Entry 8ZO4 (X-ray diffraction, 2.60 A resolution); this record covers chains A and B.

[Chain A]
Molecule: TCR stable mutant Alpha chain
Organism: Homo sapiens
Sequence (249 residues; numbered 1 to 249; the number before each row is that of its first residue):
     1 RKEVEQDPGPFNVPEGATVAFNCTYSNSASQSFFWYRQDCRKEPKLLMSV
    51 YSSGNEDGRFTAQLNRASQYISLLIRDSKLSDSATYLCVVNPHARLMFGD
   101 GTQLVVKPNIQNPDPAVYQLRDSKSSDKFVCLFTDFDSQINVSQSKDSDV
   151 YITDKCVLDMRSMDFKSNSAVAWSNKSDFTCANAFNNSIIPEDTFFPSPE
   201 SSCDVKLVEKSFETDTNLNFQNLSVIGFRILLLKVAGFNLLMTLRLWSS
Disordered / not traced: 1-2, 195-249
Disulfides: Cys-23/Cys-88, Cys-131/Cys-181
Covalently attached groups: N-acetylglucosamine (NAG) linked to Asn-22

[Chain B]
Molecule: TCR stable mutant Beta chian
Organism: Homo sapiens
Sequence (242 residues; each row starts with the number of its first residue):
     1 GVTQTPRYLIKTRGQQVTLSCSPISGHRSVSWYQQTPGQGLQFLFEYFSE
    51 TQRNKGNFPGRFSGRQFSNSRSEMNVSTLELGDSALYLCASSRMTGSTDT
   101 QYFGPGTRLTVLEDLKNVFPPEVAVFEPSKAEISRTQKATLVCLATGFYP
   151 PHVELSWWVNGKEVHDGVCTDPQPLKEQPALNDSRYALSSRLRVSATFWQ
   201 DPRNHFRCQVQFYGLSENDEWTQDRAKPVTQIVSAEAWGRAD
Disordered / not traced: 95-98
Disulfides: Cys-21/Cys-89, Cys-143/Cys-208

[Chain A / chain B interface]
Residue-residue contacts - 91 pairs, chain A then chain B:
  Ser-32(A) / Asp-99(B)  hydrogen bond
  Tyr-36(A) / Gln-101(B)  hydrogen bond (side chain-backbone)
  Gln-38(A) / Gln-35(B)  hydrogen bond
  Cys-40(A) / Gln-173(B)
  Arg-41(A) / Val-153(B)  hydrogen bond (side chain-backbone)
  Arg-41(A) / Asp-171(B)
  Arg-41(A) / Pro-172(B)  hydrogen bond (side chain-backbone)
  Arg-41(A) / Pro-174(B)
  Arg-41(A) / Leu-188(B)
  Glu-43(A) / Leu-88(B)
  Glu-43(A) / Phe-103(B)
  Glu-43(A) / Gly-104(B)
  Pro-44(A) / Leu-41(B)  hydrophobic
  Pro-44(A) / Leu-88(B)
  Pro-44(A) / Phe-103(B)
  Leu-46(A) / Thr-100(B)
  Asn-91(A) / Asp-99(B)
  His-93(A) / Asn-54(B)
  Ala-94(A) / Gln-101(B)
  Arg-95(A) / Phe-43(B)
  Leu-96(A) / Tyr-33(B)
  Leu-96(A) / Gln-101(B)
  Phe-98(A) / Tyr-33(B)  hydrophobic
  Phe-98(A) / Leu-41(B)  hydrophobic
  Phe-98(A) / Phe-103(B)  hydrophobic
  Asp-114(A) / Arg-135(B)  salt bridge
  Tyr-118(A) / Ser-129(B)
  Tyr-118(A) / Ala-131(B)
  Tyr-118(A) / Glu-132(B)
  Tyr-118(A) / Arg-135(B)
  Tyr-118(A) / Thr-136(B)
  Gln-119(A) / Ser-129(B)
  Leu-120(A) / Phe-126(B)
  Leu-120(A) / Glu-127(B)
  Leu-120(A) / Ser-129(B)
  Leu-120(A) / Thr-140(B)
  Leu-120(A) / Val-142(B)  hydrophobic
  Arg-121(A) / Phe-126(B)
  Arg-121(A) / Glu-127(B)  hydrogen bond (backbone-backbone)
  Asp-122(A) / Ala-124(B)
  Asp-122(A) / Val-125(B)
  Asp-122(A) / Phe-126(B)
  Ser-123(A) / Val-125(B)  hydrogen bond (backbone-backbone)
  Ser-123(A) / Glu-127(B)
  Ser-123(A) / Glu-236(B)  hydrogen bond (side chain-backbone)
  Ser-123(A) / Ala-237(B)
  Lys-124(A) / Val-125(B)
  Lys-124(A) / Ala-235(B)
  Lys-124(A) / Glu-236(B)  hydrogen bond (side chain-backbone)
  Lys-128(A) / Phe-126(B)
  Phe-129(A) / Phe-126(B)
  Val-130(A) / Phe-126(B)  hydrophobic
  Val-130(A) / Val-142(B)  hydrophobic
  Val-130(A) / Leu-144(B)  hydrophobic
  Leu-132(A) / Thr-140(B)
  Thr-134(A) / Arg-193(B)
  Asp-135(A) / Thr-136(B)
  Asp-135(A) / Arg-193(B)  salt bridge
  Gln-144(A) / Leu-175(B)
  Tyr-151(A) / Leu-175(B)  hydrophobic
  Tyr-151(A) / Glu-177(B)
  Ile-152(A) / Leu-175(B)
  Thr-153(A) / Asp-171(B)
  Thr-153(A) / Ser-189(B)
  Thr-153(A) / Arg-191(B)  hydrogen bond
  Asp-154(A) / Arg-191(B)
  Cys-156(A) / Cys-169(B)  disulfide
  Cys-156(A) / Thr-170(B)  hydrogen bond (side chain-backbone)
  Cys-156(A) / Arg-191(B)
  Val-157(A) / Cys-169(B)  hydrogen bond (backbone-side chain)
  Leu-158(A) / Gly-167(B)
  Leu-158(A) / Val-168(B)
  Leu-158(A) / Cys-169(B)
  Leu-158(A) / Arg-193(B)
  Asp-159(A) / Asp-166(B)
  Asp-159(A) / Gly-167(B)
  Met-160(A) / Asp-166(B)
  Met-160(A) / Arg-193(B)
  Met-160(A) / Val-194(B)  hydrophobic
  Arg-161(A) / Asp-166(B)  hydrogen bond (backbone-side chain)
  Ser-162(A) / Asp-166(B)  hydrogen bond (backbone-side chain)
  Met-163(A) / Lys-138(B)
  Phe-165(A) / Lys-138(B)
  Phe-165(A) / Arg-193(B)
  Ser-167(A) / Arg-193(B)  hydrogen bond
  Ser-169(A) / Arg-191(B)  hydrogen bond
  Ala-170(A) / Arg-191(B)
  Val-171(A) / Arg-191(B)
  Trp-173(A) / Leu-144(B)  hydrophobic
  Trp-173(A) / Ala-187(B)  hydrophobic
  Glu-192(A) / Arg-135(B)  salt bridge
Also at the interface, not in a pair above, chain A (54 interface residues in all): Phe-34, Lys-42, Asp-100, Ser-148, Asp-149, Thr-194
Also at the interface, not in a pair above, chain B (54 interface residues in all): Gly-40, Glu-46, Gly-56, Leu-86, Pro-105, Pro-128, Thr-146, Gln-178, Ser-195
Disulfides between the chains: Cys-156(A)/Cys-169(B)

[Summary]
The chain A/chain B interface involves 54 residues from each chain, with 1 disulfide bond, 16 hydrogen bonds
and 3 salt bridges. Among the polar pairs are Asp-114(A)/Arg-135(B), Asp-135(A)/Arg-193(B) and
Glu-192(A)/Arg-135(B). N-acetylglucosamine is covalently linked to Asn-22(A).
Here chain A is TCR stable mutant Alpha chain and chain B is TCR stable mutant Beta chian, both from Homo
sapiens. Entry 8ZO4 (Crystal structure of Tfh TCR ectodomain thermostable mutant) was determined by X-ray
diffraction, deposited together with 8XUB and 8ZOX.
